Entry 9EGN (X-ray diffraction, 1.57 A resolution); this record covers chains A and B.

# Chain A
Protein: Caveolae-associated protein 1
From: Homo sapiens
Reference sequence: Q6NZI2 (CAVN1_HUMAN); residues 45-154 here correspond to UniProt positions 43-152 (UniProt number = residue number - 2)
Amino-acid sequence (116 residues; row label = number of the first residue in the row):
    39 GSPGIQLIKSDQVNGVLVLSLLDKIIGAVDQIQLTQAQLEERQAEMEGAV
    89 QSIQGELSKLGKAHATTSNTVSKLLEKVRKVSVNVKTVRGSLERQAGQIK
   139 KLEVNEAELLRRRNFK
Not modelled in the structure: 39-56, 99-154
Sequence notes: expression tag (39-44)
Swiss-Prot annotation at these positions:
  - region: V54 to I64 (Nuclear export signal), L55 to L77 (Leucine-zipper 1), K138 to K154 (Nuclear localization signal)
  - modified residue (Phosphoserine): S48, S120
  - cross-link (Glycyl lysine isopeptide (Lys-Gly)): K118 (interchain with G-Cter in SUMO2), K124 (interchain with G-Cter in SUMO2)
From the paper describing this entry:
  - mutagenesis - Q69A, Q76A: unchanged binding to NbB7-GFP
  - mutagenesis - L72E: abolished binding to NbB7-GFP
  - post-translational modification sites: T104, T105, S106 (citing earlier work)
  - mutagenesis - Q69A, Q76A: unchanged co-localization with Nanobody B7 (chain B)
  - mutagenesis - L72E: abolished co-localization with Nanobody B7 (chain B)

# Chain B
Protein: Nanobody B7
From: Vicugna pacos
Notes: antibody fragment or engineered binder
Amino-acid sequence (121 residues; row label = number of the first residue in the row):
     2 QVQLQESGGGLVQAGGSLRLSCAVSGIRVNVNAMYWYRQAPGKQRELVAI
    52 ITTFGSTNYADSAKGRFTISRDNTKNTVYLQMDNLKPEDTAVYYCNAPQF
   102 TDRYWGQGTQVTVSSHHHHHH
Not modelled in the structure: 117-122

# Interface between chain A and chain B
Contacting residue pairs (17; chain A residue first):
  L57(A) - N31(B)
  L57(A) - V32(B)  hydrophobic
  L59(A) - F55(B)  hydrophobic
  K62(A) - N31(B)
  I63(A) - F55(B)  hydrophobic
  G65(A) - V32(B)
  A66(A) - V32(B)
  A66(A) - T54(B)
  Q69(A) - N33(B)
  Q69(A) - A34(B)  hydrogen bond (side chain-backbone)
  Q69(A) - P99(B)
  Q69(A) - Q100(B)  hydrogen bond
  T73(A) - P99(B)
  T73(A) - Q100(B)
  Q76(A) - P99(B)  hydrogen bond (side chain-backbone)
  Q76(A) - Q100(B)
  Q76(A) - D103(B)
Other interface residues (no listed pair), chain A (11 interface residues in all): D61, L72
Other interface residues (no listed pair), chain B (11 interface residues in all): R29, A98
From the paper, about this interface:
  - hot spots on chain A (mutagenesis) - Q76A: decreased binding to Nanobody B7 (chain B)
  - hot spots on chain A (mutagenesis) - Q69A: abolished binding to Nanobody B7 (chain B)
  - epitope / paratope residues, chain B: N33(B), Q100(B)

# Summary
The chain A/chain B interface involves 11 residues from each chain, with 3 hydrogen bonds. Among the polar
pairs are Q69(A)-A34(B), Q69(A)-Q100(B) and Q76(A)-P99(B). From the paper: L72E of chain A abolishes binding
to NbB7-GFP; epitope/paratope residues N33(B) and Q100(B); 3 substitutions were tested in all.
Chain A is Caveolae-associated protein 1 (Homo sapiens) and chain B is Nanobody B7 (Vicugna pacos); the
structure, Crystal structure of the human Cavin1 HR1 domain bound to nanobody B7, was determined by X-ray
diffraction together with 9EIU and 9EG6 from the same study.
